4TQQ - chains L and M of the 3 polymer chains in the assembly; structure by X-ray diffraction, 2.50 A resolution.

# Chain L
Protein: Reaction center protein L chain
Organism: Rhodobacter sphaeroides
UniProtKB: P0C0Y8 (RCEL_RHOSH); residues 1-281 here correspond to UniProt positions 2-282 (UniProt number = residue number + 1)
Amino-acid sequence (281 residues; row label = number of the first residue in the row):
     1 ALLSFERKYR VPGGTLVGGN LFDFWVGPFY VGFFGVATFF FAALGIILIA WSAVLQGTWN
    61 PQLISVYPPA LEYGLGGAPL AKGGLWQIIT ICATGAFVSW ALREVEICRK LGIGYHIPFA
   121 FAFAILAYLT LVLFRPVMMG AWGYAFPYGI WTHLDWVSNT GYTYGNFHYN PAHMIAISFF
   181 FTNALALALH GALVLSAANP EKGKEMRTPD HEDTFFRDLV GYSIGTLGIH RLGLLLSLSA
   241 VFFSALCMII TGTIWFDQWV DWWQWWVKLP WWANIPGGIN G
Metal / ion sites: Fe2+: His190, His230 (shared with His219(M), Glu234(M), His266(M) of chain M)
Small-molecule neighbours:
  - bacteriochlorophyll a (BCL), molecule 1: Ile46, Ile49, Phe97, Tyr128, Leu131, Phe146, Ile150, Trp151, His153, Leu154, Trp156, Val157
  - bacteriochlorophyll a (BCL), molecule 2: Phe97, Phe121, Ala124, Ile125, Ala127, Tyr128, Leu131, Trp156, Val157, Ser158, Thr160, Gly161, Tyr162, Asn166, Phe167, His168, His173, Ala176, Ile177, Phe180, Phe181, Ser244, Ala245, Cys247, Met248
  - bacteriochlorophyll a (BCL), molecule 3: Val157, Tyr162, His168, Phe181
  - bacteriochlorophyll a (BCL), molecule 4: His168, Met174, Ile177, Ser178, Phe181, Thr182, Leu185
  - bacteriopheophytin a (BPH), molecule 1: Thr38, Phe41, Ala42, Gly45, Ile49, Ile89, Cys92, Ala93, Ala96, Phe97, Trp100, Glu104, Ile117, Ala120, Phe121, Phe123, Ala124, Tyr128, Phe146, Tyr148, Gly149, Ile150, His153, Phe180, Ser237, Leu238, Val241
  - bacteriopheophytin a (BPH), molecule 2: Phe181, Ala184, Leu185, Ala188, Leu189, Phe216, Leu219, Val220
  - ubiquinone-10 (U10): Phe24, Val26, Phe29, Tyr30, Val31, Gly35, Val36, Thr38, Phe39, Trp100, Arg103
  - ubiquinone-1 (UQ1): Ala186, Leu189, His190, Leu193, Glu212, Asp213, Phe216, Tyr222, Ser223, Ile224, Gly225, Thr226, Ile229, Leu232
From the paper describing this entry:
  - conformationally variable residues: Lys268 to Trp271

# Chain M
Protein: Reaction center protein M chain
Organism: Rhodobacter sphaeroides
UniProtKB: P0C0Y9 (RCEM_RHOSH); residues 1-302 here correspond to UniProt positions 2-303 (UniProt number = residue number + 1)
Amino-acid sequence (302 residues; each row starts with the number of its first residue):
     1 AEYQNIFSQV QVRGPADLGM TEDVNLANRS GVGPFSTLLG WFGNAQLGPI YLGSLGVLSL
    61 FSGLMWFFTI GIWFWYQAGW NPAVFLRDLF FFSLEPPAPE YGLSFAAPLK EGGLWLIASF
   121 FMFVAVWSWW GRTYLRAQAL GMGKHTAWAF LSAIWLWMVL GFIRPILMGS WSEAVPYGIF
   181 SHLDWTNNFS LVHGNLFYNP FHGLSIAFLY GSALLFAMHG ATILAVSRFG GERELEQIAD
   241 RGTAAERAAL FWRWTMGFNA TMEGIHRWAI WMAVLVTLTG GIGILLSGTV VDNWYVWGQN
   301 HG
Metal / ion sites: Fe2+: His219, Glu234, His266 (shared with His190(L), His230(L) of chain L)
Small-molecule neighbours:
  - bacteriochlorophyll a (BCL), molecule 1: Trp66, Met122, Val126, Phe150, Ala153, Ile154, Leu156, Trp157, Leu160, Trp185, Thr186, Asn187, Phe189, Ser190, Leu196, Phe197, His202, Ser205, Ile206, Leu209, Tyr210, Val276, Thr277, Gly280, Gly281, Ile284
  - bacteriochlorophyll a (BCL), molecule 2: Met122, Trp157, Leu160, Val175, Ile179, His182, Leu183, Trp185, Thr186
  - bacteriochlorophyll a (BCL), molecule 3: Thr186, Phe197, Tyr210
  - bacteriochlorophyll a (BCL), molecule 4: Phe197, Gly203, Ile206, Ala207, Tyr210, Gly211, Leu214
  - bacteriopheophytin a (BPH), molecule 1: Ser59, Leu60, Gly63, Leu64, Trp66, Phe67, Ile70, Gly71, Phe85, Leu89, Ala125, Val126, Trp129, Thr133, Thr146, Ala149, Phe150, Ala153, Ala273, Val274, Thr277
  - bacteriopheophytin a (BPH), molecule 2: Tyr210, Ala213, Leu214, Ala217, Met218, Trp252, Thr255, Met256
  - ubiquinone-10 (U10): Leu214, Leu215, Met218, His219, Thr222, Ile223, Ala245, Ala248, Ala249, Trp252, Met256, Phe258, Asn259, Ala260, Thr261, Met262, Ile265, Trp268, Met272
Curated features (UniProtKB/Swiss-Prot):
  - binding site ((7R,8Z)-bacteriochlorophyll b): His182, His202
  - binding site (Fe cation): His219, Glu234, His266
  - binding site (a ubiquinone): Trp252

# Chain L / chain M interface
Contacting residue pairs - 204 pairs, chain L then chain M:
  Leu3(L) - Leu250(M)  hydrophobic
  Leu3(L) - Arg253(M)
  Leu3(L) - Asn259(M)
  Phe5(L) - Arg241(M)
  Phe5(L) - Glu246(M)
  Glu6(L) - Leu250(M)
  Glu6(L) - Arg253(M)  salt bridge
  Glu6(L) - Trp254(M)  hydrogen bond
  Lys8(L) - Glu246(M)  salt bridge
  Tyr9(L) - Thr243(M)  hydrogen bond
  Tyr9(L) - Glu246(M)  hydrogen bond
  Tyr9(L) - Arg247(M)
  Tyr9(L) - Leu250(M)  hydrophobic
  Tyr9(L) - Trp254(M)
  Arg10(L) - Trp254(M)
  Trp25(L) - Trp254(M)
  Pro28(L) - Arg253(M)
  Pro28(L) - Trp254(M)
  Pro28(L) - Gly257(M)
  Phe29(L) - Trp254(M)
  Phe29(L) - Met256(M)
  Phe29(L) - Gly257(M)
  Tyr30(L) - Trp254(M)  hydrogen bond (backbone-backbone)
  Trp100(L) - Thr255(M)
  Arg103(L) - Trp254(M)  hydrogen bond (side chain-backbone)
  Arg103(L) - Thr255(M)  hydrogen bond (side chain-backbone)
  Glu104(L) - Phe251(M)
  Glu104(L) - Thr255(M)
  Ile107(L) - Phe251(M)  hydrophobic
  Ile107(L) - Thr255(M)
  Cys108(L) - Phe251(M)  hydrophobic
  Lys110(L) - Trp254(M)
  Leu111(L) - Arg247(M)  hydrogen bond (backbone-side chain)
  Leu111(L) - Phe251(M)
  Leu111(L) - Trp254(M)  hydrophobic
  Gly112(L) - Arg228(M)  hydrogen bond (backbone-side chain)
  Gly112(L) - Phe229(M)
  Ile113(L) - Ala225(M)
  Ile113(L) - Val226(M)  hydrophobic
  Ile113(L) - Arg228(M)
  Ile113(L) - Phe229(M)  hydrophobic
  Ile113(L) - Phe251(M)  hydrophobic
  Gly114(L) - Ala225(M)  hydrogen bond (backbone-backbone)
  Gly114(L) - Arg228(M)
  Tyr115(L) - Glu2(M)
  His116(L) - Gln4(M)  hydrogen bond (side chain-backbone)
  His116(L) - Ala221(M)
  His116(L) - Leu224(M)
  His116(L) - Ala225(M)
  Ile117(L) - Ala221(M)
  Ile117(L) - Thr222(M)
  Ile117(L) - Phe251(M)  hydrophobic
  Ile117(L) - Trp252(M)  hydrophobic
  Trp151(L) - Phe197(M)
  Trp151(L) - Tyr198(M)  hydrophobic
  Leu154(L) - Phe197(M)
  Asp155(L) - Tyr198(M)  hydrogen bond
  Val157(L) - Phe197(M)  hydrophobic
  Ser158(L) - Phe197(M)
  Tyr162(L) - Asn187(M)  hydrogen bond
  Tyr162(L) - Leu191(M)
  Asn166(L) - Leu183(M)
  Asn166(L) - Asn187(M)
  His168(L) - Leu183(M)  hydrogen bond (side chain-backbone)
  His168(L) - Thr186(M)
  Tyr169(L) - Phe180(M)  hydrophobic
  Tyr169(L) - Asp184(M)  hydrogen bond
  Met174(L) - Phe180(M)  hydrophobic
  Met174(L) - Leu183(M)  hydrophobic
  Phe180(L) - Leu209(M)
  Phe180(L) - Ala213(M)  hydrophobic
  Asn183(L) - Ser212(M)
  Asn183(L) - Ala213(M)
  Asn183(L) - Phe216(M)
  Ala184(L) - Ala273(M)
  Ala186(L) - Phe216(M)
  Leu187(L) - Ser212(M)
  Leu187(L) - Phe216(M)  hydrophobic
  Leu187(L) - Ala269(M)
  Ala188(L) - Ala273(M)
  His190(L) - His219(M)
  His190(L) - Glu234(M)  salt bridge
  His190(L) - His266(M)  hydrogen bond
  Gly191(L) - His266(M)
  Ala192(L) - His145(M)
  Ala192(L) - Thr146(M)
  Ala192(L) - Ile270(M)  hydrophobic
  Val194(L) - His266(M)
  Leu195(L) - His145(M)
  Leu195(L) - Glu263(M)
  Leu195(L) - His266(M)
  Leu195(L) - Arg267(M)
  Leu195(L) - Ile270(M)  hydrophobic
  Ser196(L) - Met142(M)
  Ser196(L) - Gly143(M)  hydrogen bond (backbone-backbone)
  Ser196(L) - His145(M)
  Ala197(L) - Leu235(M)  hydrophobic
  Ala198(L) - Leu235(M)
  Asn199(L) - Gly143(M)
  Asn199(L) - His145(M)
  Asn199(L) - Glu263(M)  hydrogen bond
  Asn199(L) - Arg267(M)
  Pro200(L) - Gly141(M)
  Pro200(L) - Gly143(M)
  Glu201(L) - Gln138(M)
  Glu201(L) - Gly141(M)  hydrogen bond (backbone-backbone)
  Glu201(L) - Met142(M)
  Glu201(L) - Gly143(M)
  Glu201(L) - Lys144(M)  salt bridge
  Met206(L) - Leu235(M)
  Met206(L) - Ile238(M)  hydrophobic
  Arg207(L) - Glu22(M)  salt bridge
  Arg207(L) - Leu140(M)  hydrogen bond (side chain-backbone)
  Arg207(L) - Gly141(M)
  Arg207(L) - Leu235(M)
  Thr208(L) - Leu235(M)
  Pro209(L) - Leu235(M)
  Asp210(L) - Met20(M)
  His211(L) - Met20(M)
  His211(L) - Glu22(M)  salt bridge
  His211(L) - Leu140(M)
  His211(L) - Met142(M)
  Thr214(L) - Gly19(M)
  Thr214(L) - Met20(M)  hydrogen bond (side chain-backbone)
  Thr214(L) - Arg29(M)
  Thr214(L) - Leu140(M)
  Phe215(L) - Thr133(M)
  Phe215(L) - Arg136(M)
  Phe215(L) - Ala137(M)
  Phe215(L) - Leu140(M)
  Phe215(L) - Met142(M)  hydrophobic
  Phe215(L) - Thr146(M)
  Arg217(L) - Asn44(M)
  Arg217(L) - Gln46(M)
  Arg217(L) - Gly48(M)
  Arg217(L) - Pro49(M)
  Arg217(L) - Ile50(M)
  Asp218(L) - Val24(M)
  Asp218(L) - Arg29(M)  salt bridge
  Asp218(L) - Ile50(M)
  Asp218(L) - Tyr51(M)  hydrogen bond (backbone-backbone)
  Asp218(L) - Arg132(M)  hydrogen bond (backbone-side chain)
  Asp218(L) - Arg136(M)
  Leu219(L) - Trp129(M)
  Leu219(L) - Arg132(M)  hydrogen bond (backbone-side chain)
  Leu219(L) - Thr133(M)
  Val220(L) - Ile50(M)
  Gly221(L) - Leu47(M)
  Gly221(L) - Gly48(M)  hydrogen bond (backbone-backbone)
  Gly221(L) - Pro49(M)
  Gly221(L) - Ile50(M)
  Tyr222(L) - Asn44(M)  hydrogen bond (side chain-backbone)
  Tyr222(L) - Gln46(M)
  Tyr222(L) - Leu47(M)  hydrophobic
  Ser223(L) - Asn44(M)  hydrogen bond (backbone-side chain)
  Ile224(L) - Gly43(M)
  Ile224(L) - Asn44(M)  hydrogen bond (backbone-backbone)
  Gly225(L) - Asn44(M)
  Thr226(L) - Glu232(M)
  Leu227(L) - Asn5(M)
  Leu227(L) - Leu224(M)  hydrophobic
  Leu227(L) - Glu232(M)
  Gly228(L) - Phe42(M)
  Ile229(L) - Phe216(M)
  His230(L) - His219(M)
  His230(L) - Gly220(M)
  His230(L) - Ile223(M)
  His230(L) - Glu234(M)  salt bridge
  Arg231(L) - Asn5(M)  hydrogen bond
  Arg231(L) - Ile6(M)  hydrogen bond (side chain-backbone)
  Arg231(L) - Phe7(M)
  Arg231(L) - Ser8(M)  hydrogen bond
  Arg231(L) - Trp41(M)
  Arg231(L) - Phe42(M)  hydrogen bond (side chain-backbone)
  Arg231(L) - Leu224(M)
  Leu232(L) - Phe42(M)
  Gly233(L) - Phe216(M)
  Leu234(L) - Ala217(M)
  Leu234(L) - Leu224(M)  hydrophobic
  Leu235(L) - Phe42(M)  hydrophobic
  Ser237(L) - Ala213(M)
  Ser237(L) - Ala217(M)
  Trp263(L) - Phe180(M)  hydrophobic
  Trp266(L) - Leu86(M)  hydrogen bond (side chain-backbone)
  Trp266(L) - Arg87(M)  hydrogen bond (side chain-backbone)
  Val267(L) - Arg87(M)
  Val267(L) - Phe91(M)  hydrophobic
  Trp272(L) - Ala83(M)
  Trp272(L) - Arg87(M)  hydrogen bond (backbone-side chain)
  Ile275(L) - Asn81(M)
  Ile275(L) - Ala83(M)  hydrophobic
  Ile275(L) - Val84(M)  hydrophobic
  Ile275(L) - Arg87(M)  hydrogen bond (backbone-side chain)
  Gly277(L) - Val84(M)
  Gly277(L) - Arg87(M)  hydrogen bond (backbone-side chain)
  Gly277(L) - Asp88(M)
  Gly278(L) - Gln77(M)
  Gly278(L) - Val84(M)
  Gly278(L) - Asp88(M)
  Ile279(L) - Asp88(M)  hydrogen bond (backbone-side chain)
  Ile279(L) - Phe91(M)
  Asn280(L) - Asp88(M)  hydrogen bond
  Asn280(L) - Phe91(M)
  Gly281(L) - Arg87(M)
Also at the interface, not in a pair above, chain L (98 interface residues in all): Ala1, Ala120, Phe181, Leu189, Leu193, Lys204, Glu212, Asp213, Asn274, Pro276
Also at the interface, not in a pair above, chain M (101 interface residues in all): Tyr3, Asp17, Leu39, Ala78, Phe90, Phe92, Ala149, Tyr210, Leu215, Met218, Ala239, Ala249, Met272

# Overview
The interface between chain L and chain M involves 98 residues on one side and 101 on the other, with 38
hydrogen bonds and 8 salt bridges. Polar contacts include Glu6(L)-Arg253(M), Lys8(L)-Glu246(M) and
His190(L)-Glu234(M). Bacteriopheophytin a, bacteriochlorophyll a and ubiquinone-10 are bound between chain L
and chain M. From the paper: conformational variability at Lys268(L).
Chain L is Reaction center protein L chain and chain M is Reaction center protein M chain, both from
Rhodobacter sphaeroides; the structure, Photosynthetic Reaction Center from R. sphaeroides Analyzed at Room
Temperature on an X-ray Transparent Microfluidic Chip, was determined by X-ray diffraction.
